6EJD - chains A and B; structure by X-ray diffraction, 2.68 A resolution.

== Chain A ==
Name: Xylosyltransferase 1
From: Homo sapiens
Notes: EC 2.4.2.26
UniProt: Q86Y38 (XYLT1_HUMAN); residues 232-959 here = UniProt positions 232-959
Chain sequence (751 residues; row label = number of the first residue in the row):
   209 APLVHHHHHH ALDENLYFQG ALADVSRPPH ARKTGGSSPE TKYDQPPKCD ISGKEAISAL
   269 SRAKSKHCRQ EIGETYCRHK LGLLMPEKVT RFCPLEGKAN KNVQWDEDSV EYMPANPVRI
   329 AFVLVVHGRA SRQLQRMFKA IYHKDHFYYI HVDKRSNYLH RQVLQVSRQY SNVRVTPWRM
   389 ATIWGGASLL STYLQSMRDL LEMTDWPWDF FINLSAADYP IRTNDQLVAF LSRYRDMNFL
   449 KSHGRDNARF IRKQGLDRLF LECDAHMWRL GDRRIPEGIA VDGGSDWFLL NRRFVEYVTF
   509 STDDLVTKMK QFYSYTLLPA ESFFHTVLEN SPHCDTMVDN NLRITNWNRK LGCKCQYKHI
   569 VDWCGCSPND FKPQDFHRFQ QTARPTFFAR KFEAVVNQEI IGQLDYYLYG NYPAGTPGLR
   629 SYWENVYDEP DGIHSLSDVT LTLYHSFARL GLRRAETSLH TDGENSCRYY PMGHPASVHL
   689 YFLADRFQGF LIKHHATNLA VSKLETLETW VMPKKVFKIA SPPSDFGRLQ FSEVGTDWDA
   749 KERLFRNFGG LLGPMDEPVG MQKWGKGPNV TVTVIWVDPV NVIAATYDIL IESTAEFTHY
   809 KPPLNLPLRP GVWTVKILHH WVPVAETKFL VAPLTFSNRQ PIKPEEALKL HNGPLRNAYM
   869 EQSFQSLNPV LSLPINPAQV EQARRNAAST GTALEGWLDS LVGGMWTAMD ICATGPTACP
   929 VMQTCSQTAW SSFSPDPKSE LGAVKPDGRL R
Not modelled in the structure: 209-252, 309-317, 728-732
Construct notes: expression tag (209-231)
UniProt features mapped onto this chain:
  - binding site (UDP-alpha-D-xylose): Val-333, Asp-361, Thr-390 to Trp-392, Asp-494, Trp-495, Ser-575, Arg-598, Lys-599
  - glycosylation (N-linked (GlcNAc...) asparagine): Asn-421, Asn-777
  - natural variant: Arg-481 (R481W: In DBQD2), Arg-598 (R598C: In DBQD2)
  - mutagenesis: Cys-257 (C257A: No effect), Cys-276 (C276A: Strongly reduced enzyme activity), Cys-285 (C285A: No effect), Cys-301 (C301A: No effect), Asp-314 (D314G: No effect), Asp-316 (D316G: No effect), Gln-462 (Q462A/W: No effect on enzyme activity; Q462R: Decreased enzyme activity), Cys-471 (C471A: Strongly reduced enzyme activity), Asp-494 (D494A: Decreased enzyme activity; D494N: Loss of enzyme activity), Glu-529 (E529A: Loss of enzyme activity), Cys-542 (C542A: No effect), Arg-557 (R557N: No effect on enzyme activity), 17 further mutagenesis entries in UniProt
Cystine bridges: Cys-257/Cys-285, Cys-276/Cys-471, Cys-301/Cys-542, Cys-561/Cys-574, Cys-563/Cys-572, Cys-675/Cys-927, Cys-920/Cys-933
What the authors report for this chain:
  - specificity-determining residues: Trp-392 (proposed by the authors, not directly observed)
  - catalytic residues: Glu-529
  - mutagenesis - E529A: abolished catalytic activity
  - mutagenesis - E529Q: abolished expression
  - mutagenesis - R598A/K599A: decreased catalytic activity
  - mutagenesis - K749A, E750K, R754E: unchanged catalytic activity
  - disease-associated variants - R481W, R598C: decreased localization (citing earlier work)

== Chain B ==
Name: Protein AMBP
UniProt: P02760 (AMBP_HUMAN); residue numbers follow UniProt; this construct covers 210-221
Chain sequence (12 residues; numbered 210 to 221; the number before each row is that of its first residue):
   210 QEEEGSGGPQ GG
Not modelled in the structure: 210, 220-221
Construct notes: engineered mutation Pro-218 (Gly in P02760), Gly-220 (Leu in P02760), Gly-221 (Val in P02760)
UniProt features mapped onto this chain:
  - glycosylation: Ser-215 (O-linked (Xyl...) (chondroitin sulfate) serine)

== How chain A and chain B interact ==
Residue-residue contacts - 27 pairs, chain A then chain B:
  Lys-449(A) with Glu-213(B)
  Ser-450(A) with Glu-213(B)
  His-451(A) with Glu-213(B)
  Lys-461(A) with Gly-216(B), hydrogen bond (side chain-backbone); Gly-217(B)
  Gln-462(A) with Gly-214(B); Ser-215(B); Gly-216(B), hydrogen bond (side chain-backbone)
  Gly-492(A) with Gly-214(B)
  Ser-493(A) with Glu-213(B)
  Leu-526(A) with Gly-216(B)
  Glu-529(A) with Gly-214(B); Ser-215(B), hydrogen bond
  Thr-553(A) with Glu-213(B)
  Trp-555(A) with Glu-212(B); Glu-213(B), hydrogen bond; Ser-215(B)
  Arg-557(A) with Glu-212(B), hydrogen bond (side chain-backbone); Glu-213(B); Gly-214(B), hydrogen bond (side chain-backbone)
  Trp-571(A) with Pro-218(B), hydrogen bond (side chain-backbone); Gln-219(B)
  Cys-572(A) with Gly-217(B), hydrogen bond (backbone-backbone); Pro-218(B), hydrogen bond (backbone-backbone); Gln-219(B)
  Gly-573(A) with Ser-215(B)
  Cys-574(A) with Ser-215(B), hydrogen bond (backbone-backbone)
Also at the interface, not in a pair above, chain A (18 interface residues in all): Trp-392, Phe-458
Also at the interface, not in a pair above, chain B (9 interface residues in all): Glu-211

== Overview ==
18 residues of chain A face 9 of chain B across their interface; the contacts include 10 hydrogen bonds. Among
the polar pairs are Lys-461(A)/Gly-216(B), Gln-462(A)/Gly-216(B) and Glu-529(A)/Ser-215(B). The paper reports
the catalytic residue Glu-529(A); R481W and R598C of chain A reduce localization; 8 substitutions were tested
in all.
Chain A is Xylosyltransferase 1 (Homo sapiens) and chain B is Protein AMBP; the structure, Human
Xylosyltransferase 1 in complex with peptide QEEEGSGGPQGG, was determined by X-ray diffraction, deposited
together with 6EJ7, 6EJ8, 6EJ9, 6EJA, 6EJB, 6EJC and 6EJE.
